Entry 1JGX (X-ray diffraction, 3.01 A resolution); this record covers chains M and H of the 3 polymer chains in the assembly.

[Chain M]
Name: Photosynthetic Reaction Center M subunit
Source organism: Rhodobacter sphaeroides
UniProt: P02953 (RCEM_RHOSH); residues 1-307 here = UniProt positions 1-307
Chain sequence (307 residues; each row starts with the number of its first residue):
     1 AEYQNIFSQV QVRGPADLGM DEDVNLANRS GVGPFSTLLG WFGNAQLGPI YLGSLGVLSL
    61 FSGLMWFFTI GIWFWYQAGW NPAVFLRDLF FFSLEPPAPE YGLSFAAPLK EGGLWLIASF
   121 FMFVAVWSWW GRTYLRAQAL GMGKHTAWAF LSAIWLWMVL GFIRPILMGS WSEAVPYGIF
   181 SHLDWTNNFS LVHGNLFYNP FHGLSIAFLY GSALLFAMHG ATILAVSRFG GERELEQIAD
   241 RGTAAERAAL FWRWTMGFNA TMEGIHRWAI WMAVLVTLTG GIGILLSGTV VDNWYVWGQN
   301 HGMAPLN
Unresolved in the structure: 303-307
Differences from the reference sequence: engineered mutation Asp21 (Thr in P02953)
Bound ions: Fe ion: His219, Glu234, His266 (shared with 2 residues of chain L)
Small-molecule neighbours:
  - bacteriochlorophyll a (BCL), molecule 1: Trp66, Met122, Phe150, Ala153, Ile154, Leu156, Trp157, Leu160, Trp185, Thr186, Asn187, Phe189, Ser190, Leu196, Phe197, His202, Ser205, Ile206, Leu209, Tyr210, Val276, Thr277, Gly280, Gly281, Gly283, Ile284
  - bacteriochlorophyll a (BCL), molecule 2: Phe90, Trp157, Leu160, Val175, Ile179, His182, Leu183, Trp185, Thr186
  - bacteriochlorophyll a (BCL), molecule 3: Phe197, Gly203, Ile206, Ala207, Tyr210, Gly211, Leu214
  - bacteriopheophytin a (BPH), molecule 1: Leu60, Gly63, Leu64, Trp66, Phe67, Ala125, Val126, Trp129, Thr133, Thr146, Ala149, Phe150, Ala153, Ala273, Val274, Thr277
  - bacteriopheophytin a (BPH), molecule 2: Tyr210, Ala213, Leu214, Ala217, Met218, Trp252, Thr255, Met256
  - spheroidene (SPO): Trp66, Phe67, Phe68, Ile70, Gly71, Phe74, Trp75, Phe85, Leu89, Phe105, Trp115, Leu116, Ser119, Phe120, Met122, Phe123, Trp157, Met158, Leu160, Gly161, Phe162, Trp171, Val175, Pro176, Tyr177, Gly178, Ile179, His182
  - ubiquinone-10 (U10): Leu214, Leu215, Met218, His219, Thr222, Ile223, Ala245, Ala248, Ala249, Trp252, Met256, Phe258, Asn259, Ala260, Thr261, Met262, Ile265, Trp268, Met272

[Chain H]
Name: Photosynthetic Reaction Center H subunit
Source organism: Rhodobacter sphaeroides
UniProt: P11846 (RCEH_RHOSH); residues 1-260 here = UniProt positions 1-260
Chain sequence (260 residues; row label = number of the first residue in the row):
     1 MVGVTAFGNF DLASLAIYSF WIFLAGLIYY LQTENMREGY PLENEDGTPA ANQGPFPLPK
    61 PKTFILPHGR GTLTVPGPES EDRPIALART AVSEGFPHAP TGDPMKDGVG PASWVARRDL
   121 PELDGHGHNK IKPMKAAAGF HVSAGKNPIG LPVRGCDLEI AGKVVDIWVD IPEQMARFLE
   181 VELKDGSTRL LPMQMVKVQS NRVHVNALSS DLFAGIPTIK SPTEVTLLEE DKICGYVAGG
   241 LMYAAPKRKS VVAAMLAEYA
Unresolved in the structure: 1-10, 251-260

[How chain M and chain H interact]
Residue-residue contacts (108; chain M residue first):
  Ala1(M) - Lys197(H)  hydrogen bond (backbone-side chain)
  Tyr3(M) - Gln194(H)
  Tyr3(M) - Val196(H)
  Gln9(M) - Gly145(H)
  Gln9(M) - Met193(H)  hydrogen bond (side chain-backbone)
  Gln9(M) - Val196(H)  hydrogen bond (side chain-backbone)
  Gln9(M) - Lys197(H)
  Gln9(M) - Val198(H)  hydrogen bond (side chain-backbone)
  Val10(M) - Val142(H)  hydrophobic
  Val10(M) - Ala144(H)
  Val10(M) - Lys146(H)
  Gln11(M) - Val142(H)
  Gln11(M) - Ser143(H)  hydrogen bond (backbone-backbone)
  Gln11(M) - Ala144(H)  hydrogen bond (backbone-backbone)
  Val12(M) - Phe140(H)  hydrophobic
  Val12(M) - His141(H)
  Val12(M) - Ser143(H)
  Val12(M) - Val169(H)  hydrophobic
  Val12(M) - Gln174(H)
  Arg13(M) - Gly139(H)
  Arg13(M) - Phe140(H)
  Arg13(M) - His141(H)  hydrogen bond (backbone-backbone)
  Arg13(M) - Ser143(H)
  Arg13(M) - Gln174(H)
  Gly14(M) - Gly139(H)
  Gly14(M) - Phe140(H)
  Gly14(M) - Gln174(H)  hydrogen bond (backbone-side chain)
  Pro15(M) - Ala138(H)
  Pro15(M) - Gly139(H)
  Pro15(M) - Phe140(H)
  Pro15(M) - Gln174(H)  hydrogen bond (backbone-side chain)
  Met20(M) - Gly125(H)
  Met20(M) - His126(H)
  Thr37(M) - Ala144(H)
  Trp41(M) - Ala144(H)  hydrophobic
  Trp41(M) - Gly145(H)
  Asn44(M) - Glu173(H)
  Pro200(M) - Ile17(H)  hydrophobic
  Phe201(M) - Ala16(H)
  Phe201(M) - Ile17(H)
  Leu204(M) - Phe20(H)  hydrophobic
  Leu204(M) - Trp21(H)  hydrophobic
  Ser227(M) - Gln194(H)
  Arg228(M) - Met195(H)
  Arg228(M) - Cys234(H)  hydrogen bond (backbone-side chain)
  Arg228(M) - Leu241(H)
  Phe229(M) - Cys234(H)
  Phe229(M) - Ala238(H)  hydrophobic
  Glu232(M) - Met175(H)
  Glu232(M) - Arg177(H)  salt bridge
  Arg233(M) - Glu122(H)  salt bridge
  Arg233(M) - Arg177(H)
  Arg233(M) - Glu230(H)  salt bridge
  Glu236(M) - Arg117(H)
  Glu236(M) - Arg118(H)  salt bridge
  Glu236(M) - Glu122(H)
  Gln237(M) - Arg117(H)
  Ile238(M) - Glu38(H)
  Ile238(M) - Phe64(H)  hydrophobic
  Ile238(M) - Leu73(H)
  Ala239(M) - Leu66(H)  hydrophobic
  Ala239(M) - Leu73(H)
  Asp240(M) - Arg117(H)  hydrogen bond (backbone-side chain)
  Asp240(M) - Arg118(H)  salt bridge
  Asp240(M) - Leu227(H)
  Arg241(M) - Glu38(H)  salt bridge
  Arg241(M) - Glu79(H)  salt bridge
  Arg241(M) - Val115(H)
  Arg241(M) - Arg117(H)
  Gly242(M) - Val115(H)
  Gly242(M) - Arg117(H)
  Gly242(M) - Asp231(H)
  Thr243(M) - Ser113(H)
  Thr243(M) - Trp114(H)
  Thr243(M) - Val115(H)
  Thr243(M) - Asp231(H)  hydrogen bond
  Glu246(M) - Val115(H)
  Arg247(M) - Pro111(H)  hydrogen bond (side chain-backbone)
  Arg247(M) - Ala112(H)
  Arg247(M) - Ser113(H)  hydrogen bond (side chain-backbone)
  Arg247(M) - Gly235(H)
  Arg253(M) - Tyr40(H)  hydrogen bond
  Arg253(M) - Leu42(H)
  Phe258(M) - Gln32(H)
  Ala260(M) - Asn35(H)
  Thr261(M) - Asn35(H)  hydrogen bond (backbone-side chain)
  Glu263(M) - Lys62(H)  salt bridge
  Glu263(M) - Phe64(H)
  Gly264(M) - Asn35(H)
  Ile265(M) - Asn35(H)
  Arg267(M) - Tyr30(H)  hydrogen bond
  Arg267(M) - Leu31(H)
  Trp268(M) - Ile28(H)  hydrophobic
  Trp268(M) - Leu31(H)  hydrophobic
  Trp268(M) - Asn35(H)
  Trp271(M) - Leu27(H)
  Leu275(M) - Leu27(H)  hydrophobic
  Thr279(M) - Phe20(H)
  Leu286(M) - Ala13(H)  hydrophobic
  Leu286(M) - Ala16(H)  hydrophobic
  Val290(M) - Leu12(H)  hydrophobic
  Val291(M) - Ala13(H)  hydrophobic
  Trp294(M) - Ala13(H)  hydrophobic
  Trp297(M) - Asp11(H)  hydrogen bond
  Trp297(M) - Ala13(H)
  Trp297(M) - Ser14(H)
  His301(M) - Asp11(H)
  His301(M) - Ser14(H)
Other interface residues (no listed pair), chain M (56 interface residues in all): Asn5, Asp17, Phe35, Gln46, Phe208, Asn259, Gly302
Other interface residues (no listed pair), chain H (71 interface residues in all): Phe23, Leu24, Glu34, Met36, Arg37, Gly39, Gly110, Pro148, Ile167, Pro172, Ala176, Pro192

[Overview]
56 residues of chain M and 71 residues of chain H are in contact, with 18 hydrogen bonds and 8 salt bridges.
Polar contacts include Glu232(M)-Arg177(H), Arg233(M)-Glu122(H) and Arg233(M)-Glu230(H). Chain M binds 3
copies of bacteriochlorophyll a, bacteriopheophytin a, ubiquinone-10 and spheroidene.
Here chain M is Photosynthetic Reaction Center M subunit and chain H is Photosynthetic Reaction Center H
subunit, both from Rhodobacter sphaeroides. Entry 1JGX (Photosynthetic Reaction Center Mutant With Thr M 21
Replaced With Asp) was determined by X-ray diffraction together with 1JGW, 1JGY, 1JGZ and 1JH0 from the same
study.
